PDB entry 4IGE | X-ray diffraction, 2.15 A resolution | chains A and B

Chain A (and B):
Molecule: Enoyl-acyl carrier reductase
From: Plasmodium falciparum
Notes: EC 1.3.1.9; fragment: C-terminal fragment; chain B of this document is another copy of the same molecule, construct and numbering; everything in this record applies to it too
UniProt: C6KSZ2 (C6KSZ2_PLAF7); residues 96-432 here = UniProt positions 96-432
Chain sequence (345 residues; numbered 88 to 432; the number before each row is that of its first residue):
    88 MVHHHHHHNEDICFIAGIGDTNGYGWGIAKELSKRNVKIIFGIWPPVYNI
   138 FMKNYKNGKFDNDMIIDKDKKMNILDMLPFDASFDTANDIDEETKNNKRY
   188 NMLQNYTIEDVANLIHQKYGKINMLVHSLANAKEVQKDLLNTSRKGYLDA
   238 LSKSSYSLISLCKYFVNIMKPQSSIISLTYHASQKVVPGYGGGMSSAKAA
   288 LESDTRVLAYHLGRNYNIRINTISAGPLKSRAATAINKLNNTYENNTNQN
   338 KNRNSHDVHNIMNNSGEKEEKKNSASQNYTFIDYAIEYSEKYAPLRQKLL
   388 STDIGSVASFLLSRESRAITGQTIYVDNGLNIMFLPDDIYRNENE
Unresolved in the structure: 88-96, 179, 324-366, 425-432 (chain B: 88-96, 326-366, 425-432)
Differences from the reference sequence: expression tag (88-95)
Small-molecule neighbours:
  - CHJ (7-(4-chloro-2-hydroxyphenoxy)-4-methyl-2H-chromen-2-one): A217, N218, A219, V222, Y267, Y277, M281, K285, P314, A319, A320, I323, F368, I369
  - NAD (nicotinamide-adenine-dinucleotide): G104, I105, G106, D107, G110, Y111, W131, V134, F167, D168, A169, S170, S215, L216, A217, N218, K240, L265, T266, Y267, Y277, K285, A312, G313, P314, L315, S317, R318, A319, A320, I369

Chain A / chain B interface:
Residue-residue contacts (74):
  E118(A) - E402(B)
  R293(A) - I419(B)
  A296(A) - P381(B)
  A296(A) - I419(B)  hydrophobic
  Y297(A) - M420(B)  hydrophobic
  Y297(A) - D424(B)  hydrogen bond
  G300(A) - P381(B)
  R301(A) - K378(B)
  R301(A) - Y379(B)  hydrogen bond (side chain-backbone)
  R301(A) - A380(B)  hydrogen bond (side chain-backbone)
  R301(A) - P381(B)  hydrogen bond (backbone-backbone)
  R301(A) - R383(B)
  R301(A) - D424(B)  salt bridge
  N304(A) - Q384(B)
  R306(A) - L382(B)
  K378(A) - R301(B)
  Y379(A) - R301(B)  hydrogen bond (backbone-side chain)
  A380(A) - R301(B)  hydrogen bond (backbone-side chain)
  P381(A) - A296(B)
  P381(A) - G300(B)
  P381(A) - R301(B)  hydrogen bond (backbone-backbone)
  L382(A) - G300(B)
  L382(A) - N304(B)
  L382(A) - R306(B)
  L382(A) - R404(B)
  L382(A) - T407(B)
  R383(A) - R301(B)
  Q384(A) - N304(B)
  Q384(A) - R404(B)  hydrogen bond (side chain-backbone)
  L386(A) - A405(B)  hydrophobic
  D390(A) - R404(B)  salt bridge
  D390(A) - A405(B)
  S393(A) - E402(B)  hydrogen bond (side chain-backbone)
  V394(A) - F397(B)  hydrophobic
  V394(A) - E402(B)
  V394(A) - I406(B)  hydrophobic
  F397(A) - F397(B)  hydrophobic
  E402(A) - R122(B)  salt bridge
  E402(A) - S393(B)  hydrogen bond (backbone-side chain)
  E402(A) - V394(B)
  R404(A) - L382(B)
  R404(A) - Q384(B)
  R404(A) - L387(B)
  R404(A) - D390(B)  salt bridge
  A405(A) - L386(B)  hydrophobic
  A405(A) - D390(B)
  A405(A) - V413(B)  hydrophobic
  A405(A) - D414(B)  hydrogen bond (backbone-backbone)
  A405(A) - N415(B)  hydrogen bond (backbone-backbone)
  I406(A) - V394(B)  hydrophobic
  I406(A) - Y412(B)
  I406(A) - V413(B)  hydrophobic
  T407(A) - L382(B)
  T407(A) - N415(B)
  T407(A) - G416(B)
  G408(A) - I419(B)
  Q409(A) - Y412(B)
  Q409(A) - N418(B)  hydrogen bond
  Q409(A) - I419(B)
  Y412(A) - I406(B)
  Y412(A) - Q409(B)
  V413(A) - A405(B)  hydrophobic
  D414(A) - A405(B)  hydrogen bond (backbone-backbone)
  N415(A) - A405(B)  hydrogen bond (backbone-backbone)
  N415(A) - T407(B)
  G416(A) - T407(B)
  N418(A) - Q409(B)  hydrogen bond
  I419(A) - R293(B)
  I419(A) - A296(B)  hydrophobic
  I419(A) - G408(B)
  I419(A) - Q409(B)
  M420(A) - Y297(B)  hydrophobic
  D424(A) - Y297(B)  hydrogen bond
  D424(A) - R301(B)  salt bridge
Also at the interface, not in a pair above, chain A (39 interface residues in all): K385, L387, I411
Also at the interface, not in a pair above, chain B (40 interface residues in all): E118, K385, I411

Overview:
39 residues of chain A face 40 of chain B across their interface; the contacts include 17 hydrogen bonds and 5
salt bridges. Polar pairs include R301(A)-D424(B), D390(A)-R404(B) and E402(A)-R122(B). Ligands of chain A:
compound CHJ and NAD.
Chain A and chain B are both Enoyl-acyl carrier reductase (Plasmodium falciparum); the structure, Crystal
structure of Plasmodium falciparum FabI complexed with NAD and inhibitor
7-(4-Chloro-2-hydroxyphenoxy)-4-methyl-2H-chromen-2-one, was determined by X-ray diffraction (same publication
as 4IGF).
